PDB entry 6KBR | X-ray diffraction, 2.00 A resolution | chains A and C

[Chain A]
Molecule: Kallikrein-4
From: Homo sapiens
Notes: EC 3.4.21.-
UniProtKB: Q9Y5K2 (KLK4_HUMAN); residue numbers follow UniProt; this construct covers 1-254
Chain sequence (254 residues; each row starts with the number of its first residue):
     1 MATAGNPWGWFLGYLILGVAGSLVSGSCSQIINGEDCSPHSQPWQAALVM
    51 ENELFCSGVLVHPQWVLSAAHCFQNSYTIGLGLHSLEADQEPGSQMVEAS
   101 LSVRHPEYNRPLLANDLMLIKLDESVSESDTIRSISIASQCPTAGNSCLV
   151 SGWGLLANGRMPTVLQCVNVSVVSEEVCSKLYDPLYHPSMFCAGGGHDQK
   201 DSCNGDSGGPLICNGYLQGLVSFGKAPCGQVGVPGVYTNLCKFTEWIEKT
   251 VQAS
Disordered / not traced: 1-30, 254
Disulfide bonds: C37-C167, C56-C72, C141-C241, C148-C213, C178-C192, C203-C228
UniProt features mapped onto this chain:
  - active site (Charge relay system): H71, D116, S207
  - binding site (Zn(2+)): H40, E91
  - glycosylation: N169 (N-linked (GlcNAc...) asparagine)
From the paper describing this entry:
  - catalytic residues: H71, S207 (proposed by the authors, not directly observed)

[Chain C]
Molecule: K41043
From: Homo sapiens
Chain sequence (65 residues; numbered 2 to 66; the number before each row is that of its first residue):
     2 PQFGLFSKYRTPNCRRYSIHGCNRMYAPVCGSDMSTYANECTLCMKIREG
    52 GHNIKIIKNGPCGAS
Disordered / not traced: 2-11
Disulfide bonds: C15-C45, C23-C42, C31-C63
From the paper describing this entry:
  - specificity-determining residues: R25

[Chain A / chain C interface]
Pairs across the interface (48):
  E53(A) - Y27(C)
  E53(A) - P29(C)
  L54(A) - Y27(C)
  F55(A) - M26(C)
  F55(A) - Y27(C)  hydrogen bond (backbone-backbone)
  C56(A) - M26(C)  hydrophobic
  H71(A) - N24(C)
  H71(A) - R25(C)
  H71(A) - M26(C)
  Q74(A) - M26(C)
  L112(A) - S19(C)
  L113(A) - G22(C)
  L155(A) - A39(C)  hydrophobic
  Y182(A) - H21(C)
  D183(A) - H21(C)
  P184(A) - H21(C)
  L185(A) - S19(C)
  L185(A) - H21(C)
  L185(A) - G22(C)
  D201(A) - R25(C)  salt bridge
  S202(A) - R25(C)  hydrogen bond
  C203(A) - R25(C)
  N204(A) - N24(C)
  N204(A) - R25(C)
  N204(A) - A39(C)
  N204(A) - N40(C)  hydrogen bond
  N204(A) - T43(C)
  G205(A) - R25(C)  hydrogen bond (backbone-backbone)
  G205(A) - M26(C)
  G205(A) - Y27(C)
  D206(A) - R25(C)
  S207(A) - R25(C)  hydrogen bond (side chain-backbone)
  S207(A) - M26(C)  hydrogen bond (side chain-backbone)
  V221(A) - R25(C)
  S222(A) - N24(C)
  S222(A) - R25(C)  hydrogen bond (backbone-backbone)
  F223(A) - G22(C)
  F223(A) - C23(C)
  F223(A) - N24(C)
  F223(A) - R25(C)
  G224(A) - G22(C)
  G224(A) - C23(C)  hydrogen bond (backbone-backbone)
  G224(A) - R25(C)
  K225(A) - H21(C)  hydrogen bond (side chain-backbone)
  A226(A) - T43(C)
  A226(A) - M46(C)
  A226(A) - E50(C)
  G235(A) - R25(C)
Interface residues without a listed pair, chain A (30 interface residues in all): C72, M161, C228
Interface residues without a listed pair, chain C (15 interface residues in all): P62
From the paper, about this interface:
  - pairs named by the authors: H71(A)-N24(C)
  - interface residues, chain A: H71(A), S207(A)
  - interface residues, chain C: R25(C)

[Summary]
30 residues of chain A face 15 of chain C across their interface; the contacts include 9 hydrogen bonds and 1
salt bridge. Polar contacts include D201(A)-R25(C), S202(A)-R25(C) and N204(A)-N40(C). The paper describes a
contact between H71(A) and N24(C). The paper reports catalytic residues H71(A) and S207(A); interface residues
H71(A), S207(A) and R25(C).
Chain A is Kallikrein-4 and chain C is K41043, both from Homo sapiens; the structure, Crystal structure of
Human KLK4 and SPINK2 derived KLK4 inhibitor complex, was determined by X-ray diffraction.
